Entry 7Q66 (electron microscopy, 2.79 A resolution); this record covers chains A and B of the 22 polymer chains in the assembly.

== Chain A (and B) ==
Protein: Nuclear pore complex protein Nup98
Source organism: Homo sapiens
Notes: chain B of this document is another copy of the same molecule, construct and numbering; everything in this record applies to it too
Reference sequence: P52948 (NUP98_HUMAN); numbering as in UniProt (aligned over 85-124)
Chain sequence (40 residues; numbered 85 to 124; the number before each row is that of its first residue):
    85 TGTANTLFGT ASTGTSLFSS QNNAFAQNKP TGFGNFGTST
Unresolved in the structure: 122-124 (chain B: 110-124)

== Interface between chain A and chain B ==
Residue-residue contacts (8; chain A residue first):
  Phe-102(A) with Gln-105(B), hydrogen bond (backbone-side chain)
  Asn-106(A) with Leu-101(B); Ser-103(B), hydrogen bond
  Ala-108(A) with Thr-99(B); Leu-101(B), hydrophobic
  Phe-109(A) with Thr-99(B)
  Ala-110(A) with Thr-99(B)
  Gln-111(A) with Thr-97(B)
Also at the interface, not in a pair above, chain A (8 interface residues in all): Ser-104, Asn-107
Also at the interface, not in a pair above, chain B (6 interface residues in all): Gly-98

== Summary ==
8 residues of chain A and 6 residues of chain B are in contact; the contacts include 2 hydrogen bonds. Polar
contacts include Phe-102(A)/Gln-105(B) and Asn-106(A)/Ser-103(B).
Both chains are Nuclear pore complex protein Nup98 (Homo sapiens). Entry 7Q66 (Cryo-em structure of the Nup98
fibril polymorph 3) was determined by electron microscopy, deposited together with 7Q64, 7Q65 and 7Q67.
